2ZCT - chains I and J of the 10 polymer chains in the assembly; structure by X-ray diffraction, 1.70 A resolution.

== Chain I (and J) ==
Molecule: Probable peroxiredoxin
From: Aeropyrum pernix
Notes: EC 1.11.1.15; chain J of this document is another copy of the same molecule, construct and numbering; everything in this record applies to it too
Reference sequence: Q9Y9L0 (TDXH_AERPE); numbering as in UniProt (aligned over 2-250)
Sequence (249 residues; numbered 2 to 250; the number before each row is that of its first residue):
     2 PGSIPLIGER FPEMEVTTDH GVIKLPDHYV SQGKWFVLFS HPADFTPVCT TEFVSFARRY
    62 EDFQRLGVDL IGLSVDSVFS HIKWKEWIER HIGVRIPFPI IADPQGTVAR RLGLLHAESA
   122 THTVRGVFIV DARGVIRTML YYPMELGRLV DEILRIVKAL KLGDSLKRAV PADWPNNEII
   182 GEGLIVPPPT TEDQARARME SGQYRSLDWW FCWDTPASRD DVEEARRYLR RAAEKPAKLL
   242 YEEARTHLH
Disordered / not traced: 2-4, 117-120, 244-250 (chain J: 2-4, 117-120, 245-250)
Construct notes: engineered mutation Ser207 (Cys in Q9Y9L0)
Modified residues: Cys50 (s-hydroxycysteine; CSO)
Swiss-Prot annotation at these positions:
  - active site: Cys50 (Cysteine sulfenic acid (-SOH) intermediate)
  - binding site (substrate): Arg126
What the authors report for this chain:
  - catalytic residues: Cys50
  - catalytic residues: His42, Arg149 (proposed by the authors, not directly observed)

== Interface between chain I and chain J ==
Pairs across the interface (158; chain I residue first):
  Leu7(I) - Gly114(J)
  Ile8(I) - Thr124(J)
  Ile8(I) - Tyr142(J)
  Ile8(I) - Pro144(J)  hydrophobic
  Phe46(I) - Trp211(J)
  Thr47(I) - Trp211(J)
  Pro48(I) - Ile186(J)  hydrophobic
  Pro48(I) - Pro189(J)
  Pro48(I) - Trp211(J)
  Val49(I) - Ala170(J)  hydrophobic
  Val49(I) - Val171(J)
  Thr51(I) - Trp211(J)
  Thr51(I) - Phe212(J)
  Thr52(I) - Pro172(J)
  Thr52(I) - Ala173(J)  hydrogen bond (side chain-backbone)
  Thr52(I) - Asn178(J)
  Thr52(I) - Ile180(J)
  Thr52(I) - Phe212(J)
  Glu53(I) - Ala173(J)
  Val55(I) - Ile180(J)  hydrophobic
  Ser56(I) - Asp174(J)  hydrogen bond
  Arg60(I) - Glu179(J)  salt bridge
  Trp88(I) - Leu208(J)
  Trp88(I) - Asp209(J)  hydrogen bond
  Trp88(I) - Trp211(J)
  Ile93(I) - Ile180(J)  hydrophobic
  Gly114(I) - Leu7(J)
  Thr124(I) - Ile8(J)
  Arg138(I) - Pro144(J)
  Arg138(I) - Glu146(J)  salt bridge
  Thr139(I) - Tyr142(J)
  Thr139(I) - Pro144(J)
  Met140(I) - Leu141(J)
  Met140(I) - Tyr142(J)  hydrogen bond (backbone-backbone)
  Leu141(I) - Met140(J)
  Leu141(I) - Tyr143(J)  hydrophobic
  Tyr142(I) - Leu7(J)
  Tyr142(I) - Ile8(J)  hydrophobic
  Tyr142(I) - Thr139(J)
  Tyr142(I) - Met140(J)  hydrogen bond (backbone-backbone)
  Tyr143(I) - Leu141(J)  hydrophobic
  Tyr143(I) - Glu153(J)  hydrogen bond
  Tyr143(I) - Arg156(J)
  Tyr143(I) - Ile157(J)  hydrophobic
  Pro144(I) - Ile8(J)  hydrophobic
  Pro144(I) - Arg138(J)
  Pro144(I) - Thr139(J)
  Pro144(I) - Leu161(J)  hydrophobic
  Glu146(I) - Arg138(J)  salt bridge
  Glu146(I) - Leu161(J)
  Glu146(I) - Ala170(J)
  Glu146(I) - Val171(J)  hydrogen bond (backbone-backbone)
  Leu147(I) - Ile157(J)  hydrophobic
  Leu147(I) - Ala160(J)  hydrophobic
  Leu147(I) - Leu161(J)  hydrophobic
  Leu147(I) - Val171(J)
  Gly148(I) - Arg156(J)  hydrogen bond (backbone-side chain)
  Gly148(I) - Val171(J)  hydrogen bond (backbone-backbone)
  Gly148(I) - Ala173(J)
  Arg149(I) - Ala173(J)
  Arg149(I) - Asp174(J)  hydrogen bond (backbone-backbone)
  Leu150(I) - Glu153(J)
  Leu150(I) - Arg156(J)
  Leu150(I) - Asp174(J)
  Leu150(I) - Leu230(J)  hydrophobic
  Val151(I) - Asp174(J)  hydrogen bond (backbone-side chain)
  Glu153(I) - Tyr143(J)  hydrogen bond
  Glu153(I) - Leu150(J)
  Arg156(I) - Tyr143(J)
  Arg156(I) - Gly148(J)  hydrogen bond (side chain-backbone)
  Arg156(I) - Leu150(J)
  Ile157(I) - Tyr143(J)  hydrophobic
  Ile157(I) - Leu147(J)  hydrophobic
  Ala160(I) - Leu147(J)  hydrophobic
  Leu161(I) - Pro144(J)  hydrophobic
  Leu161(I) - Glu146(J)
  Leu161(I) - Leu147(J)  hydrophobic
  Ala170(I) - Val49(J)  hydrophobic
  Ala170(I) - Glu146(J)
  Val171(I) - Val49(J)
  Val171(I) - Glu146(J)  hydrogen bond (backbone-backbone)
  Val171(I) - Leu147(J)
  Val171(I) - Gly148(J)  hydrogen bond (backbone-backbone)
  Pro172(I) - Thr52(J)
  Pro172(I) - Gly148(J)
  Ala173(I) - Thr52(J)  hydrogen bond (backbone-side chain)
  Ala173(I) - Glu53(J)
  Ala173(I) - Gly148(J)
  Ala173(I) - Arg149(J)
  Asp174(I) - Ser56(J)  hydrogen bond
  Asp174(I) - Arg149(J)  hydrogen bond (backbone-backbone)
  Asp174(I) - Leu150(J)
  Asp174(I) - Val151(J)  hydrogen bond (side chain-backbone)
  Asn177(I) - Ala233(J)  hydrogen bond (side chain-backbone)
  Asn177(I) - Ala234(J)  hydrogen bond (side chain-backbone)
  Asn177(I) - Glu235(J)
  Asn177(I) - Lys236(J)
  Asn177(I) - Pro237(J)
  Asn178(I) - Thr52(J)
  Asn178(I) - Pro237(J)
  Asn178(I) - Leu240(J)
  Glu179(I) - Arg59(J)  salt bridge
  Glu179(I) - Arg60(J)  salt bridge
  Glu179(I) - Leu240(J)
  Glu179(I) - Leu241(J)  hydrogen bond (backbone-backbone)
  Ile180(I) - Val55(J)  hydrophobic
  Ile180(I) - Ile93(J)  hydrophobic
  Ile180(I) - Leu240(J)
  Ile180(I) - Leu241(J)
  Ile180(I) - Tyr242(J)  hydrogen bond (backbone-backbone)
  Ile181(I) - Leu240(J)
  Gly182(I) - Leu240(J)
  Ile186(I) - Pro48(J)  hydrophobic
  Ile186(I) - Val49(J)  hydrophobic
  Arg206(I) - Tyr242(J)
  Ser207(I) - Tyr242(J)
  Leu208(I) - Trp88(J)
  Leu208(I) - Ile93(J)  hydrophobic
  Leu208(I) - Tyr242(J)  hydrophobic
  Asp209(I) - Trp88(J)  hydrogen bond
  Trp211(I) - Phe46(J)
  Trp211(I) - Thr47(J)
  Trp211(I) - Pro48(J)
  Trp211(I) - Thr51(J)
  Trp211(I) - Trp88(J)  hydrophobic
  Phe212(I) - Thr51(J)
  Phe212(I) - Thr52(J)
  Trp214(I) - Tyr242(J)
  Arg227(I) - Ala234(J)
  Leu230(I) - Leu150(J)  hydrophobic
  Leu230(I) - Ala233(J)
  Leu230(I) - Ala234(J)
  Arg231(I) - Ala234(J)
  Ala233(I) - Asn177(J)  hydrogen bond (backbone-side chain)
  Ala233(I) - Leu230(J)
  Ala234(I) - Asn177(J)  hydrogen bond (backbone-side chain)
  Ala234(I) - Arg227(J)
  Ala234(I) - Leu230(J)
  Ala234(I) - Arg231(J)
  Glu235(I) - Asn177(J)
  Lys236(I) - Asn177(J)
  Lys236(I) - Glu183(J)
  Lys236(I) - Arg227(J)
  Pro237(I) - Asn177(J)
  Pro237(I) - Asn178(J)
  Pro237(I) - Glu179(J)
  Leu240(I) - Asn178(J)
  Leu240(I) - Glu179(J)
  Leu240(I) - Ile180(J)
  Leu240(I) - Ile181(J)
  Leu240(I) - Gly182(J)
  Leu241(I) - Glu179(J)  hydrogen bond (backbone-backbone)
  Leu241(I) - Ile180(J)
  Tyr242(I) - Ile180(J)  hydrogen bond (backbone-backbone)
  Tyr242(I) - Arg206(J)
  Tyr242(I) - Ser207(J)  hydrogen bond (side chain-backbone)
  Tyr242(I) - Leu208(J)  hydrophobic
  Tyr242(I) - Trp214(J)
Also at the interface, not in a pair above, chain I (75 interface residues in all): Ile5, Arg59, Trp85, His92, Leu115, Leu116, His123, Arg126, Asp152, Pro189, Lys239
Also at the interface, not in a pair above, chain J (74 interface residues in all): Ile5, Trp85, His92, Leu115, Arg126, Asp152, Lys239

== Summary ==
75 residues of chain I face 74 of chain J across their interface, with 29 hydrogen bonds and 5 salt bridges.
Polar contacts include Arg60(I)-Glu179(J), Arg138(I)-Glu146(J) and Glu179(I)-Arg59(J). From UniProt:
active-site residue Cys50(I) and substrate-binding residue Arg126(I) on chain I. The paper reports catalytic
residues Cys50(I), His42(I) and Arg149(I).
Both chains are Probable peroxiredoxin (Aeropyrum pernix). Entry 2ZCT (Oxidation of archaeal peroxiredoxin
involves a hypervalent sulfur intermediate) was determined by X-ray diffraction (same publication as 2E2G,
2E2M and 2NVL).
